Entry 7AF8 (electron microscopy, 2.75 A resolution); this record covers chains 1 and J of the 9 polymer chains in the assembly.

[Chain 1]
Molecule: 16SrRNA (head domain of the 30S ribosome
Organism: Escherichia coli
Sequence (1541 nucleotides; row label = number of the first residue in the row):
     1 AAAUUGAAGAGUUUGAUCAUGGCUCAGAUUGAACGCUGGCGGCAGGCCUA
    51 ACACAUGCAAGUCGAACGGUAACAGGAAGAAGCUUGCUUCUUUGCUGACG
   101 AGUGGCGGACGGGUGAGUAAUGUCUGGGAAACUGCCUGAUGGAGGGGGAU
   151 AACUACUGGAAACGGUAGCUAAUACCGCAUAACGUCGCAAGACCAAAGAG
   201 GGGGACCUUCGGGCCUCUUGCCAUCGGAUGUGCCCAGAUGGGAUUAGCUA
   251 GUAGGUGGGGUAACGGCUCACCUAGGCGACGAUCCCUAGCUGGUCUGAGA
   301 GGAUGACCAGCCACACUGGAACUGAGACACGGUCCAGACUCCUACGGGAG
   351 GCAGCAGUGGGGAAUAUUGCACAAUGGGCGCAAGCCUGAUGCAGCCAUGC
   401 CGCGUGUAUGAAGAAGGCCUUCGGGUUGUAAAGUACUUUCAGCGGGGAGG
   451 AAGGGAGUAAAGUUAAUACCUUUGCUCAUUGACGUUACCCGCAGAAGAAG
   501 CACCGGCUAACUCCGUGCCAGCAGCCXCGGUAAUACGGAGGGUGCAAGCG
   551 UUAAUCGGAAUUACUGGGCGUAAAGCGCACGCAGGCGGUUUGUUAAGUCA
   601 GAUGUGAAAUCCCCGGGCUCAACCUGGGAACUGCAUCUGAUACUGGCAAG
   651 CUUGAGUCUCGUAGAGGGGGGUAGAAUUCCAGGUGUAGCGGUGAAAUGCG
   701 UAGAGAUCUGGAGGAAUACCGGUGGCGAAGGCGGCCCCCUGGACGAAGAC
   751 UGACGCUCAGGUGCGAAAGCGUGGGGAGCAAACAGGAUUAGAUACCCUGG
   801 UAGUCCACGCCGUAAACGAUGUCGACUUGGAGGUUGUGCCCUUGAGGCGU
   851 GGCUUCCGGAGCUAACGCGUUAAGUCGACCGCCUGGGGAGUACGGCCGCA
   901 AGGUUAAAACUCAAAUGAAUUGACGGGGGCCCGCACAAGCGGUGGAGCAU
   951 GUGGUUUAAUUCGAUGXAACGCGAAGAACCUUACCUGGUCUUGACAUCCA
  1001 CGGAAGUUUUCAGAGAUGAGAAUGUGCCUUCGGGAACCGUGAGACAGGUG
  1051 CUGCAUGGCUGUCGUCAGCUCGUGUUGUGAAAUGUUGGGUUAAGUCCCGC
  1101 AACGAGCGCAACCCUUAUCCUUUGUUGCCAGCGGUCCGGCCGGGAACUCA
  1151 AAGGAGACUGCCAGUGAUAAACUGGAGGAAGGUGGGGAUGACGUCAAGUC
  1201 AUCAUGGCCCUUACGACCAGGGCUACACACGUGCUACAAUGGCGCAUACA
  1251 AAGAGAAGCGACCUCGCGAGAGCAAGCGGACCUCAUAAAGUGCGUCGUAG
  1301 UCCGGAUUGGAGUCUGCAACUCGACUCCAUGAAGUCGGAAUCGCUAGUAA
  1351 UCGUGGAUCAGAAUGCCACGGUGAAUACGUUCCCGGCCUUGUACACACCG
  1401 CCCGUXACACCAUGGGAGUGGGUUGCAAAAGAAGUAGGUAGCUUAACCUU
  1451 CGGGAGGGCGCUUACCACUUUGUGAUUCAUGACUGGGGUGAAGUCGUAAC
  1501 AAGGUAACCGUAGGGGAACCUGCGGUUGGAUCACCUCCUUA
Not modelled in the structure: 1-930, 1387-1541
Modified / non-standard residues: PSU (pseudouridine-5'-monophosphate) at position 516, G7M (N7-methyl-guanosine-5'-monophosphate) at position 527, 2MG (2N-methylguanosine-5'-monophosphate) at position 966, 5MC (5-methylcytidine-5'-monophosphate) at position 967, 2MG (2N-methylguanosine-5'-monophosphate) at position 1207, 4OC (4n,o2'-methylcytidine-5'-monophosphate) at position 1401, 5MC (5-methylcytidine-5'-monophosphate) at position 1406, UR3 (3-methyluridine-5'-monophoshate) at position 1497, 2MG (2N-methylguanosine-5'-monophosphate) at position 1515, MA6 (6N-dimethyladenosine-5'-monophoshate) at position 1517, MA6 (6N-dimethyladenosine-5'-monophoshate) at position 1518
Metal / ion sites: Mg2+ site 1 near C934 (its only coordinating residue here); Mg2+ site 2: G944, G945; Mg2+ site 3 near G945 (its only coordinating residue here); Mg2+ site 4 near U955 (its only coordinating residue here); Mg2+ site 5 near C972 (its only coordinating residue here); Mg2+ site 6 near C980 (its only coordinating residue here); Mg2+ site 7: G993, G1041; Mg2+ site 8 near G1050 (its only coordinating residue here); Mg2+ site 9: C1054, A1197; Mg2+ site 10 near C1066 (its only coordinating residue here); Mg2+ site 11: G1068, G1094; Mg2+ site 12 near C1069 (its only coordinating residue here); 14 more Mg2+ sites not listed

[Chain J]
Protein: 30S ribosomal protein S10
Organism: Escherichia coli
UniProtKB: C3SQT7 (C3SQT7_ECOLX); residue numbers follow UniProt; this construct covers 1-103
Amino-acid sequence (103 residues; row label = number of the first residue in the row):
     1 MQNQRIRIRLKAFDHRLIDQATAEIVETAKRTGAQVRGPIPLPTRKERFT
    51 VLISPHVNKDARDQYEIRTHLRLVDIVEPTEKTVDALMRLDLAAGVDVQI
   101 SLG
Not modelled in the structure: 1-3, 103

[Interface between chain 1 and chain J]
Residue-residue contacts (73):
  G963(1) / His-56(J)  hydrogen bond to the base
  A964(1) / Val-57(J)  sugar contact
  A969(1) / Asn-58(J)  phosphate contact
  C972(1) / Val-57(J)  hydrogen bond to the sugar
  C972(1) / Lys-59(J)  salt bridge to the phosphate
  G973(1) / Leu-52(J)  sugar contact
  G973(1) / Pro-55(J)  hydrogen bond to the sugar
  G973(1) / His-56(J)  hydrogen bond to the base
  G973(1) / Val-57(J)  sugar contact
  G973(1) / Lys-59(J)  salt bridge to the phosphate
  A975(1) / Thr-50(J)  base contact
  A975(1) / Lys-59(J)  salt bridge to the phosphate
  A975(1) / Arg-62(J)  base contact
  C1059(1) / Ile-53(J)  hydrogen bond to the sugar
  C1059(1) / Pro-55(J)  sugar contact
  U1060(1) / Ile-53(J)  sugar contact
  U1060(1) / Ser-54(J)  hydrogen bond to the sugar
  U1060(1) / Asn-58(J)  hydrogen bond to the sugar
  U1060(1) / Ala-61(J)  phosphate contact
  G1061(1) / Ile-53(J)  phosphate contact
  G1061(1) / Asn-58(J)  hydrogen bond to the sugar
  G1061(1) / Ala-61(J)  sugar contact
  C1114(1) / Arg-68(J)  hydrogen bond to the phosphate
  U1115(1) / Arg-68(J)  salt bridge to the phosphate
  U1123(1) / Gly-38(J)  hydrogen bond to the phosphate
  U1123(1) / Pro-39(J)  sugar contact
  U1123(1) / Ile-40(J)  hydrogen bond to the sugar
  G1124(1) / Arg-37(J)  salt bridge to the phosphate
  G1124(1) / Gly-38(J)  hydrogen bond to the phosphate
  G1124(1) / Ile-40(J)  sugar contact
  U1125(1) / Arg-7(J)  sugar contact
  U1125(1) / Arg-37(J)  salt bridge to the phosphate
  U1125(1) / Ile-40(J)  base contact
  U1125(1) / Leu-42(J)  base contact
  U1125(1) / Leu-73(J)  sugar contact
  U1126(1) / Arg-7(J)  base contact
  U1126(1) / Arg-9(J)  hydrogen bond to the base
  U1126(1) / Leu-42(J)  base contact
  U1126(1) / Leu-73(J)  base contact
  A1150(1) / Ile-40(J)  base contact
  A1150(1) / Pro-41(J)  hydrogen bond to the sugar
  A1150(1) / Leu-42(J)  sugar contact
  A1150(1) / Pro-43(J)  sugar contact
  A1151(1) / Pro-41(J)  sugar contact
  A1151(1) / Leu-42(J)  sugar contact
  A1151(1) / Pro-43(J)  phosphate contact
  A1151(1) / Thr-44(J)  hydrogen bond to the phosphate
  A1151(1) / Arg-72(J)  hydrogen bond to the phosphate
  A1152(1) / His-15(J)  phosphate contact
  A1152(1) / Asp-19(J)  sugar contact
  A1152(1) / Thr-44(J)  phosphate contact
  A1152(1) / His-70(J)  salt bridge to the phosphate
  A1152(1) / Arg-72(J)  salt bridge to the phosphate
  G1153(1) / His-15(J)  salt bridge to the phosphate
  G1198(1) / Pro-55(J)  base contact
  G1198(1) / Val-57(J)  sugar contact
  U1199(1) / His-56(J)  sugar contact
  U1202(1) / His-56(J)  salt bridge to the phosphate
  G1253(1) / Lys-46(J)  phosphate contact
  A1254(1) / Arg-45(J)  salt bridge to the phosphate
  A1254(1) / Glu-47(J)  phosphate contact
  G1255(1) / Arg-45(J)  salt bridge to the phosphate
  G1279(1) / Arg-9(J)  salt bridge to the phosphate
  G1279(1) / Lys-11(J)  salt bridge to the phosphate
  A1280(1) / Arg-9(J)  salt bridge to the phosphate
  A1280(1) / Pro-43(J)  sugar contact
  A1280(1) / Leu-71(J)  phosphate contact
  C1366(1) / Lys-59(J)  sugar contact
  C1366(1) / Arg-62(J)  hydrogen bond to the sugar
  C1367(1) / Thr-50(J)  sugar contact
  C1367(1) / Arg-62(J)  salt bridge to the phosphate
  C1367(1) / Gln-64(J)  hydrogen bond to the phosphate
  A1368(1) / Gln-64(J)  hydrogen bond to the phosphate
Also at the interface, not in a pair above, chain 1 (31 interface residues in all): G1058
Also at the interface, not in a pair above, chain J (34 interface residues in all): Val-36

[In short]
Chain 1 and chain J form an interface of 31 and 34 residues respectively, with 19 hydrogen bonds and 16 salt
bridges. Polar pairs include G963(1)/His-56(J), G973(1)/His-56(J) and U1126(1)/Arg-9(J). The Mg2+ site 2 is
built by G944(1) and G945(1).
Chain 1 is 16SrRNA (head domain of the 30S ribosome and chain J is 30S ribosomal protein S10, both from
Escherichia coli; the structure, Bacterial 30S ribosomal subunit assembly complex state E (head domain), was
determined by electron microscopy (same publication as 7AF3, 7AF5, 7AFA, 7AFD, 7AFH, 7AFI and 17 further
entries).
